Entry 6QPH (X-ray diffraction, 3.40 A resolution); this record covers chains C and E of the 11 polymer chains in the assembly.

# Chain C
Protein: Photosystem I iron-sulfur center
From: Dunaliella salina
Notes: EC 1.97.1.12
UniProtKB: D0FXW7 (D0FXW7_DUNSA); numbering as in UniProt (aligned over 2-81)
Sequence (80 residues; row label = number of the first residue in the row):
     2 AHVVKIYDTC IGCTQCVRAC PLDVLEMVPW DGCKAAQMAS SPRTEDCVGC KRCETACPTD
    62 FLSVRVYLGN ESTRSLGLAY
Bound ions: 4Fe-4S cluster Fe site 1: Cys-11, Cys-14, Cys-17, Cys-58; 4Fe-4S cluster Fe site 2: Cys-21, Cys-48, Cys-51, Cys-54
Residues lining bound ligands:
  - 4Fe-4S cluster (SF4), molecule 1: Cys-11, Ile-12, Gly-13, Cys-14, Thr-15, Gln-16, Cys-17, Met-28, Ala-40, Cys-58, Pro-59, Thr-60, Ser-64
  - 4Fe-4S cluster (SF4), molecule 2: Cys-21, Pro-22, Leu-23, Val-25, Cys-48, Val-49, Gly-50, Cys-51, Lys-52, Arg-53, Cys-54, Val-67

# Chain E
Protein: PsaE
From: Dunaliella salina
Sequence (64 residues; numbered 65 to 128; the number before each row is that of its first residue):
    65 EIGPKRGSLV KVLRPESYWY NQVGKVVSVD QSGIRYPVVV RFENQNYAGV STNNYALDEI
   125 EEVK

# Chain C / chain E interface
Residue-residue contacts (15; chain C residue first):
  Asp-9(C) / Arg-99(E)  salt bridge
  Asp-9(C) / Tyr-100(E)  hydrogen bond
  Thr-10(C) / Arg-78(E)
  Thr-10(C) / Tyr-100(E)
  Ile-12(C) / Asn-118(E)
  Trp-31(C) / Ile-98(E)  hydrophobic
  Trp-31(C) / Arg-99(E)
  Asp-32(C) / Ile-98(E)
  Cys-34(C) / Asp-94(E)  hydrogen bond
  Asp-61(C) / Ser-81(E)  hydrogen bond
  Asp-61(C) / Tyr-82(E)  hydrogen bond (side chain-backbone)
  Asp-61(C) / Trp-83(E)
  Asp-61(C) / Asn-117(E)  hydrogen bond (backbone-side chain)
  Asp-61(C) / Tyr-119(E)  hydrogen bond
  Phe-62(C) / Glu-80(E)
Other interface residues (no listed pair), chain C (10 interface residues in all): Gly-33, Pro-59
Other interface residues (no listed pair), chain E (13 interface residues in all): Val-114

# Overview
The interface between chain C and chain E involves 10 residues on one side and 13 on the other; the contacts
include 6 hydrogen bonds and 1 salt bridge. Polar pairs include Asp-9(C)/Arg-99(E), Asp-9(C)/Tyr-100(E) and
Cys-34(C)/Asp-94(E). Ligands of chain C: 4Fe-4S cluster.
Chain C is Photosystem I iron-sulfur center and chain E is PsaE, both from Dunaliella salina; the structure,
Dunaliella minimal PSI complex, was determined by X-ray diffraction (same publication as 6RHZ).
